4WIN - chain A; structure by X-ray diffraction, 2.60 A resolution.

Chain A:
Molecule: GMP synthetase
Organism: Plasmodium falciparum
Notes: EC 6.3.5.2
Reference sequence: Q8IJR9 (Q8IJR9_PLAF7); residue numbers follow UniProt; this construct covers 2-237
Sequence (249 residues; each row starts with the number of its first residue; numbers below 1 keep their minus sign (Met-11 is residue -11)):
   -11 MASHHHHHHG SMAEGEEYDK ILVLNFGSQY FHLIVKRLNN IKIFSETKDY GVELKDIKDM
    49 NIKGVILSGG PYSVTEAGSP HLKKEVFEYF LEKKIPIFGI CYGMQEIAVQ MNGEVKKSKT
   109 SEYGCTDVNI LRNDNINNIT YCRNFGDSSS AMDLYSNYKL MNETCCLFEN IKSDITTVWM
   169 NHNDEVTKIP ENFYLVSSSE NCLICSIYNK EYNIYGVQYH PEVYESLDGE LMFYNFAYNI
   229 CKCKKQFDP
Not modelled in the structure: -11 to 5, 234-237
Differences from the reference sequence: initiating methionine (-11); expression tag (-10 to 1)
What the authors report for this chain:
  - contacts within the chain: Tyr18-Asn169 (hydrogen bond), Trp167-Asn169
  - mutagenesis - N169S: increased catalytic activity
  - mutagenesis - Y18F (1.4-fold): decreased catalytic activity (NH4Cl-dependent activity)
  - mutagenesis - W167F: decreased catalytic activity (leaky GATase activity)
  - mutagenesis - D172A: unchanged catalytic activity (NH4Cl-dependent activity)
  - mutagenesis - D172A, Y212W: unchanged catalytic activity on NH4Cl
  - mutagenesis - H20A: decreased catalytic activity (leaky activity)
  - mutagenesis - H20A: increased binding to ATP
  - mutagenesis - H20A: decreased catalytic activity
  - mutagenesis - Y18F, W167F: unchanged catalytic activity on glutamine
  - mutagenesis - D172A (170-fold): decreased binding to Gln
  - mutagenesis - C89A: abolished catalytic activity on Gln
  - mutagenesis - C89A: unchanged catalytic activity on ammonia
  - mutagenesis - C89A/C113A: increased catalytic activity on NH4Cl
  - mutagenesis - Y212W (2.8-fold): decreased catalytic activity on Gln

Overview:
From the paper: N169S increases catalytic activity; contacts within the chain involving Tyr18, Asn169 and
Trp167; 8 substitutions were tested in all.
Chain A is GMP synthetase (Plasmodium falciparum); the structure, Crystal structure of the GATase domain from
Plasmodium falciparum GMP synthetase, was determined by X-ray diffraction together with 4WIM and 4WIO from the
same study.
